PDB entry 3U35 | X-ray diffraction, 2.50 A resolution | chains A and C of the 4 polymer chains in the assembly

# Chain A (and C)
Name: General stress protein
From: Xanthomonas axonopodis pv. citri
Notes: chain C of this document is another copy of the same molecule, construct and numbering; everything in this record applies to it too
UniProt: Q8PK08 (Q8PK08_XANAC); residues 1-182 here = UniProt positions 1-182
Amino-acid sequence (182 residues; each row starts with the number of its first residue):
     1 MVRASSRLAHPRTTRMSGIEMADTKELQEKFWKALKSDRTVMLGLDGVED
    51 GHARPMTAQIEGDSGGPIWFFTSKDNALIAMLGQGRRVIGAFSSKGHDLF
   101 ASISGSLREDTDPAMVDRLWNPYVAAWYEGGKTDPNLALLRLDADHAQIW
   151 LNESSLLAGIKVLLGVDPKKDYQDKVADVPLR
Disordered / not traced: 1-23, 166-182 (chain C: 1-22, 165-182)

# Chain A / chain C interface
Residue-residue contacts (10; chain A residue first):
  Lys30(A) with Tyr123(C), hydrogen bond
  Pro55(A) with Leu156(C), hydrophobic
  Lys95(A) with Lys95(C); Asp98(C), salt bridge
  Asp98(A) with Lys95(C), salt bridge
  Tyr123(A) with Lys30(C), hydrogen bond
  Glu153(A) with Tyr123(C), hydrogen bond
  Leu156(A) with Pro55(C), hydrophobic; Trp127(C)
  Lys161(A) with Glu49(C)
Other interface residues (no listed pair), chain A (10 interface residues in all): Trp127, Ser155
Other interface residues (no listed pair), chain C (11 interface residues in all): Asp50, His52, Gly96

# Overview
10 residues of chain A and 11 residues of chain C are in contact; the contacts include 3 hydrogen bonds and 2
salt bridges. Among the polar pairs are Lys95(A)-Asp98(C), Lys30(A)-Tyr123(C) and Glu153(A)-Tyr123(C).
Both chains are General stress protein (Xanthomonas axonopodis pv. citri). Entry 3U35 (Crystal structure of
the general stress FMN/FAD binding protein from the phytopathogen Xanthomonas citri) was determined by X-ray
diffraction (same publication as 3U34).
